Entry 8D21 (electron microscopy, 3.96 A resolution); this record covers chains A and D of the 12 polymer chains in the assembly.

[Chain A (and D)]
Protein: Hemagglutinin HA1 chain
From: Influenza A virus
Notes: chain D of this document is another copy of the same molecule, construct and numbering; everything in this record applies to it too
UniProt: Q6WG00 (Q6WG00_9INFA); the construct lacks a stretch of the UniProt sequence, so the offset changes along the chain: 11-54 = UniProt 18-61; 55-82 = UniProt 63-90; 83-92 = UniProt 92-101; 93-125 = UniProt 103-135; 2 more segments
Sequence (326 residues; numbered 11 to 329 plus 7 insertion-coded residues; the number before each row is that of its first residue; a row labelled like 125A-125C holds insertion residues (125A, then the next letters in order)):
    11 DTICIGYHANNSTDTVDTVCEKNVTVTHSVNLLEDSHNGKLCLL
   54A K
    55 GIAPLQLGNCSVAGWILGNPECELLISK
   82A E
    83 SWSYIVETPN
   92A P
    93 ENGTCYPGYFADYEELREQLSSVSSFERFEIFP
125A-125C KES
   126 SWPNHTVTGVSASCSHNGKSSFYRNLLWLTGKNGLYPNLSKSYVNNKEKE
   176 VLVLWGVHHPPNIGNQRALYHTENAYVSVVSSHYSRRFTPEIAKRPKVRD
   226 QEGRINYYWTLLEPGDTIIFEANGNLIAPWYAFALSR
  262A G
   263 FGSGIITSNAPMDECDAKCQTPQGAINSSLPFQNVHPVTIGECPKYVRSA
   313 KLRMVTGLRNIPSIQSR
Not modelled in the structure: 327-329
Construct notes: conflict Cys30 (Leu37 in Q6WG00)
Cystine bridges: Cys52-Cys277, Cys64-Cys76, Cys97-Cys139, Cys281-Cys305
Covalently attached groups: N-acetylglucosamine (NAG) linked to Asn21, Asn33, Asn63, Asn94, Asn129, Asn163, Asn289

[How chain A and chain D interact]
Contacting residue pairs - 10 pairs, chain A then chain D:
  Ala218(A) with Ser203(D)
  Lys219(A) with Val205(D); Ile244(D)
  Arg220(A) with Val205(D)
  Pro221(A) with Ser206(D); Ser207(D); Thr242(D)
  Val223(A) with Ser207(D)
  Arg229(A) with Ser206(D), hydrogen bond (side chain-backbone); Ser207(D), hydrogen bond (side chain-backbone)
Interface residues without a listed pair, chain A (7 interface residues in all): Glu216
Interface residues without a listed pair, chain D (9 interface residues in all): Ser210, Arg212, Glu246

[Overview]
The interface between chain A and chain D involves 7 residues on one side and 9 on the other, with 2 hydrogen
bonds. Polar pairs include Arg229(A)-Ser206(D) and Arg229(A)-Ser207(D). N-acetylglucosamine is covalently
linked to Asn21(A), Asn33(A), Asn63(A), Asn94(A), Asn129(A) and Asn163(A) and 1 more.
Chain A and chain D are both Hemagglutinin HA1 chain (Influenza A virus); the structure, Cryo-EM structure of
the VRC321 clinical trial, vaccine-elicited, human antibody 1B06 in complex with a stabilized ..., was
determined by electron microscopy.
